7FPB - chains A and B; structure by X-ray diffraction, 2.02 A resolution.

== Chain A ==
Molecule: Pre-mRNA-splicing factor 8
Source organism: Saccharomyces cerevisiae S288C
UniProt: P33334 (PRP8_YEAST); residue numbers follow UniProt; this construct covers 1836-2090
Amino-acid sequence (258 residues; row label = number of the first residue in the row):
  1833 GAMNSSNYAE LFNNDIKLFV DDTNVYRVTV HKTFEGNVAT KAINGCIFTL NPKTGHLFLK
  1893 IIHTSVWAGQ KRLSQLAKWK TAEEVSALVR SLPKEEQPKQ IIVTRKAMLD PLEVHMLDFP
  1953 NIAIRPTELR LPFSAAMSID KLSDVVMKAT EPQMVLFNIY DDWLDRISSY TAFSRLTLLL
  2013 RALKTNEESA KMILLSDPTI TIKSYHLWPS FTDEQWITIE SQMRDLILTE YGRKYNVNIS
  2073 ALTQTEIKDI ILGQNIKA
Disordered / not traced: 2070-2090
Sequence notes: expression tag (1833-1835)
Curated features (UniProtKB/Swiss-Prot):
  - mutagenesis: Asp1853 (D1853A: Alters protein folding. Severely impaired growth. Strongly reduced growth at 35 degrees Celsius; when associated with A-1854; D1853N: Reduced growth at 30 degrees Celsius ...), Asp1854 (D1854A: Reduced growth at 30 degrees Celsius. Strongly reduced growth at 16 degrees Celsius. Strongly reduced growth at 35 degrees Celsius; when associated with A-1853 ...), Thr1855 (T1855A: Reduced growth at 30 degrees Celsius. Strongly reduced growth at 16 degrees Celsius), Thr1936 (T1936A: Reduced growth at 30 degrees Celsius. Strongly reduced growth at 16 degrees Celsius), Arg1937 (R1937K: Severely impaired growth. Reduced growth at 30 degrees Celsius. Strongly reduced growth at 16 degrees Celsius)
Small-molecule neighbours: W4L (N~2~-[(6-chloropyridin-3-yl)methyl]-N,N~2~-diethylglycinamide): Ile1848, Leu1850, Asn1883, Thr1886, His1888, Phe1890, Leu1924, Glu1928, Leu1988

== Chain B ==
Molecule: A1 cistron-splicing factor AAR2
Source organism: Saccharomyces cerevisiae S288C
UniProt: P32357 (AAR2_YEAST); aligned to UniProt positions 1-317 over residues 1-317
Amino-acid sequence (308 residues; numbered -3 to 317; 13 numbers in that range are skipped by the numbering (no residue carries them; nothing is unmodelled there); the number before each row is that of its first residue; numbers below 1 keep their minus sign (Gly-3 is residue -3)):
    -3 GAMAMNTVPF TSAPIEVTIG IDQYSFNVKE NQPFHGIKDI PIGHVHVIHF QHADNSSMRY
    57 GYWFDCRMGN FYIQYDPKDG LYKMMEERDG AKFENIVHNF KERQMMVSYP KIDEDDTWYN
   117 LTEFVQMDKI RKIVRKDENQ FSYVDSSMTT VQENEL
   166 SSSSSDPAHS LNYTVINFKS REAIRPGHEM EDFLDKSYYL NTVMLQGIFK NSSNYFGELQ
   226 FAFLNAMFFG NYGSSLQWHA MIELICSSAT VPKHMLDKLD EILYYQIKTL PEQYSDILLN
   286 ERVWNICLYS SFQKNSLHNT EKIMENKYPE LL
Disordered / not traced: -3 to 0, 166-169
Sequence notes: expression tag (-3 to 0); conflict Ser166 (Leu153 in P32357), Ser167 (Lys154 in P32357), Ser170 (Asp in P32357)
Curated features (UniProtKB/Swiss-Prot):
  - region: Leu261 to Ile282 (Leucine-zipper)
  - modified residue: Ser253 (Phosphoserine), Thr274 (Phosphothreonine)
Disulfide bonds: Cys251-Cys292

== Interface between chain A and chain B ==
Contacting residue pairs (18; chain A residue first):
  Gln1907(A) - Met195(B)
  Gln1907(A) - Leu199(B)
  Leu1908(A) - Met195(B)  hydrophobic
  Trp1911(A) - Glu194(B)
  Trp1911(A) - Met195(B)  hydrophobic
  Trp1911(A) - Phe198(B)  hydrophobic
  Asp1942(A) - Lys184(B)  salt bridge
  Asp1942(A) - Phe198(B)
  Glu1945(A) - Lys184(B)  salt bridge
  Val1946(A) - Ile189(B)  hydrophobic
  Val1946(A) - Glu194(B)
  Val1946(A) - Phe198(B)  hydrophobic
  His1947(A) - Glu194(B)  salt bridge
  Leu1949(A) - Lys184(B)
  Leu1949(A) - Ser185(B)
  Leu1949(A) - Arg186(B)
  Leu1949(A) - Ile189(B)  hydrophobic
  Asp1950(A) - Arg186(B)  salt bridge

== Overview ==
9 residues of chain A face 8 of chain B across their interface; the contacts include 4 salt bridges. Polar
pairs include Asp1942(A)-Lys184(B), Glu1945(A)-Lys184(B) and His1947(A)-Glu194(B). Chain A binds compound W4L.
UniProt lists 5 mutagenesis sites on chain A.
Here chain A is Pre-mRNA-splicing factor 8 and chain B is A1 cistron-splicing factor AAR2, both from
Saccharomyces cerevisiae S288C. Entry 7FPB (PanDDA analysis group deposition -- Aar2/RNaseH in complex with
fragment P09C03 from the F2X-Universal Library) was determined by X-ray diffraction together with 5ST0, 5ST1,
5ST2, 5ST3, 5ST4, 5ST5 and 248 further entries from the same study.
